4C5E - chains A and G of the 8 polymer chains in the assembly; structure by X-ray diffraction, 1.95 A resolution.

# Chain A
Protein: Polycomb protein sfmbt
Organism: Drosophila melanogaster
Notes: fragment: mbt, residues 531-980
Reference sequence: Q9VK33 (SMBT_DROME); residue numbers follow UniProt; this construct covers 531-980
Sequence (451 residues; row label = number of the first residue in the row):
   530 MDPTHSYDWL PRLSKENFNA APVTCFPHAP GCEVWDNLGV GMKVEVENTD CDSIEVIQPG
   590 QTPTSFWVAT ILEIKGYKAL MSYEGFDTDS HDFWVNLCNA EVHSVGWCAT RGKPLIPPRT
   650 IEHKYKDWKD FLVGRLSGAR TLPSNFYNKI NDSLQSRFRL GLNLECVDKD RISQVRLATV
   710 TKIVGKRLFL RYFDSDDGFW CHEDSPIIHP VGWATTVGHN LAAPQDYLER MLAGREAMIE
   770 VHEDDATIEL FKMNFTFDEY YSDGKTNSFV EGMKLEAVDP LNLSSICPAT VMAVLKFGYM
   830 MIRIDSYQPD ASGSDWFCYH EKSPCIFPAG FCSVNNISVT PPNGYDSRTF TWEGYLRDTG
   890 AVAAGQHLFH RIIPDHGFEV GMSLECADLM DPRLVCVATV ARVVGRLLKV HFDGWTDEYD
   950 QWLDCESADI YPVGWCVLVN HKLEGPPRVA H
Disordered / not traced: 530-533, 763-769
Construct notes: expression tag (530)
Reported in the primary citation:
  - conformationally variable residues (order/disorder transition): Val573 to Trp596
  - mutagenesis - G635K/A638E: abolished binding to Polycomb protein pho (chain G)
  - mutagenesis - S633P/S673P: decreased binding to Polycomb protein pho (chain G)
  - mutagenesis - K655G/K658G/R669G: unchanged binding to Polycomb protein pho (chain G)

# Chain G
Protein: Polycomb protein pho
Organism: Drosophila melanogaster
Notes: fragment: spacer, residues 145-172
Reference sequence: Q8ST83 (PHO_DROME); residue numbers follow UniProt; this construct covers 145-172
Sequence (32 residues; each row starts with the number of its first residue):
   141 GAMASRRWEQ KLVHIKTMEG EFSVTMWASG IS
Disordered / not traced: 171-172
Construct notes: expression tag (141-144)

# Chain A / chain G interface
Pairs across the interface (16):
  Asp787(A) - Leu152(G)
  Asp787(A) - Val153(G)
  Asp787(A) - His154(G)  hydrogen bond (backbone-side chain)
  Glu788(A) - Leu152(G)
  Glu788(A) - His154(G)
  Tyr789(A) - His154(G)  hydrogen bond (backbone-side chain)
  Tyr790(A) - His154(G)
  Tyr790(A) - Glu161(G)
  Tyr790(A) - Phe162(G)  hydrophobic
  Tyr790(A) - Ser163(G)
  Ser791(A) - Glu161(G)  hydrogen bond
  Ile901(A) - Met143(G)  hydrophobic
  Pro903(A) - Met143(G)  hydrophobic
  Asp904(A) - Gly141(G)
  Asp904(A) - Ala142(G)  hydrogen bond (side chain-backbone)
  Asp904(A) - Met143(G)  hydrogen bond (side chain-backbone)
Also at the interface, not in a pair above, chain G (10 interface residues in all): Lys156
From the paper, about this interface:
  - hot spots on chain A (mutagenesis) - A638E: decreased binding to Polycomb protein pho (chain G)

# Summary
The interface between chain A and chain G involves 8 residues on one side and 10 on the other; the contacts
include 5 hydrogen bonds. Among the polar pairs are Asp787(A)-His154(G), Tyr789(A)-His154(G) and
Ser791(A)-Glu161(G). The paper reports that S633P/S673P and A638E of chain A reduce binding to Polycomb
protein pho (chain G); conformational variability at Val573(A); 4 substitutions were tested in all.
Chain A is Polycomb protein sfmbt and chain G is Polycomb protein pho, both from Drosophila melanogaster; the
structure, Crystal structure of the minimal Pho-Sfmbt complex (P21 spacegroup), was determined by X-ray
diffraction together with 4C5G, 4C5H and 4C5I from the same study.
